PDB entry 3HV8 | X-ray diffraction, 1.45 A resolution | chain A

Chain A:
Molecule: Protein FimX
Organism: Pseudomonas aeruginosa PAO1
Notes: EC 3.1.4.52; fragment: EAL domain:
UniProt: Q9HUK6 (Q9HUK6_PSEAE); numbering as in UniProt (aligned over 429-691)
Amino-acid sequence (268 residues; each row starts with the number of its first residue):
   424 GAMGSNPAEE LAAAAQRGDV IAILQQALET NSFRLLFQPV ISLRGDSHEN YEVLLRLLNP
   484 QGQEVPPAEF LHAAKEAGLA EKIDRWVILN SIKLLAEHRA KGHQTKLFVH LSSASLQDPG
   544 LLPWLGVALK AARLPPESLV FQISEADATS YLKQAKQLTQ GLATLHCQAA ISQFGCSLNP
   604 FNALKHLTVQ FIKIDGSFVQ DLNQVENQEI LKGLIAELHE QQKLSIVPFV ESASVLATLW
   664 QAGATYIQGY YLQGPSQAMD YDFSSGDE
Disordered / not traced: 424-440, 521-525, 688-691
Sequence notes: expression tag (424-428)
Small-molecule neighbours: c-di-GMP (C2E; 9,9'-[(2R,3R,3aS,5S,7aR,9R,10R,10aS,12S,14aR)-3,5,10,12-tetrahydroxy-5,12-dioxidooctahydro-2H,7H-difuro[3,2-d:3',2'-j][1,3,7,9,2,8]tetraoxadiphosphacyclododecine-2,9-diyl]bis(2-amino-1,9-dihydro-6H-purin-6-one)): Gln461, Glu475, Val476, Leu477, Leu478, Arg479, Pro489, Pro490, Leu494, Asp507, Val510, His533, Leu534, Ser535, Gln565, Gln596, Phe652, Val653, Glu654, Gly672, Tyr673, Pro678
Reported in the primary citation:
  - binding site for c-di-GMP: Leu477, Arg479, Asp507, Phe652, Glu654, Tyr673
  - conformationally variable residues (side-chain flip): Tyr673

Overview:
Chain A binds c-di-GMP. From the paper: a binding site for c-di-GMP at Leu477, Arg479 and Asp507 among others;
conformational variability at Tyr673.
Chain A is Protein FimX (Pseudomonas aeruginosa PAO1); the structure, Crystal structure of FimX EAL domain
from Pseudomonas aeruginosa bound to c-di-GMP, was determined by X-ray diffraction (same publication as 4J40,
3HV9 and 3HVA).
